5BTN - chains B and H of the 8 polymer chains in the assembly; structure by X-ray diffraction, 2.50 A resolution.

== Chain B ==
Name: DNA gyrase subunit B
Organism: Mycobacterium tuberculosis (strain ATCC 25618 / H37Rv)
Notes: EC 5.99.1.3; fragment: GyrB 426-675 with N-terminal SNA tag
UniProt: P9WG45 (GYRB_MYCTU); residue numbers follow UniProt; this construct covers 426-675
Sequence (253 residues; each row starts with the number of its first residue):
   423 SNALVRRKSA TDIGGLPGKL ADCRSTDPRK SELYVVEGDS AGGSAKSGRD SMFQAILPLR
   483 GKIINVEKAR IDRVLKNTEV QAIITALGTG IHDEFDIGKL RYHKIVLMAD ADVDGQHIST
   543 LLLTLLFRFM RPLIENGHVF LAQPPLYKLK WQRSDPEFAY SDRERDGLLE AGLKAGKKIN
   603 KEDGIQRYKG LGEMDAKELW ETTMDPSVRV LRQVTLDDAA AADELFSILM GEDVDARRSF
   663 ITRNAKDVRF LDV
Not modelled in the structure: 423-424, 431-436
Sequence notes: expression tag (423-425)
Metal / ion sites: Mg2+: Asp-532, Asp-534
Residues lining bound ligands: 8-methyl-moxifloxacin (8MX; 1-cyclopropyl-6-fluoro-8-methyl-7-[(4aS,7aS)-octahydro-6H-pyrrolo[3,4-b]pyridin-6-yl]-4-oxo-1,4-dihydroquinoline-3-carboxylic acid): Arg-482, Gly-483, Thr-500, Glu-501
UniProt features mapped onto this chain:
  - binding site (Mg(2+)): Glu-459, Asp-532, Asp-534
  - site (Interaction with DNA): Lys-484, Asn-487
  - mutagenesis: Asp-472 (D472H: No supercoiling activity), Arg-482 (R482K: Increased susceptibility to fluoroquinolones, half supercoiling activity, no fluoroquinolone-induced DNA cleavage (makes sequence more like E.coli)), Asn-499 (N499D: 17-fold increased resistance to fluoroquinolones, slightly increased DNA cleavage in absence of drugs), Asp-577 (D577A: 37% supercoiling, 54% decatenation, 126% DNA cleavage in presence of norfloxacin; D577R: <2% supercoiling, 4% decatenation), Glu-620 to Asp-627 (<3% supercoiling, 18% decatenation, 75% DNA cleavage in presence of norfloxacin), Glu-620 (E620A: 15% supercoiling, 19% decatenation, 143% DNA cleavage in presence of norfloxacin; E620R: 10% supercoiling, 7% decatenation), Glu-623 (E623A: 18% supercoiling, 11% decatenation, 131% DNA cleavage in presence of norfloxacin; E623R: <2% supercoiling, 2% decatenation), Asp-627 (D627A: 13% supercoiling, 10% decatenation, 42% DNA cleavage in presence of norfloxacin; D627R: <2% supercoiling, 3% decatenation)

== Chain H ==
Molecule: DNA substrate 24-mer GGTCATGAATGACTATGCACGTAA
Organism: synthetic construct
Sequence (24 nucleotides; numbered 1 to 24; the number before each row is that of its first residue):
     1 GGTCATGAAT GACTATGCAC GTAA
Not modelled in the structure: 1-2, 24

== How chain B and chain H interact ==
Pairs across the interface - 17 pairs, chain B then chain H:
  Lys-484(B) / DT16(H)  base contact
  Lys-484(B) / DG17(H)  sugar contact
  Ile-485(B) / DG17(H)  sugar contact
  Ile-486(B) / DT16(H)  phosphate contact
  Ile-486(B) / DG17(H)  phosphate contact
  Asn-487(B) / DG17(H)  hydrogen bond to the phosphate
  Asn-487(B) / DC18(H)  hydrogen bond to the phosphate
  Lys-490(B) / DC18(H)  salt bridge to the phosphate
  Lys-490(B) / DA19(H)  salt bridge to the phosphate
  Arg-495(B) / DT16(H)  salt bridge to the phosphate
  Asn-499(B) / DA15(H)  phosphate contact
  Asn-499(B) / DT16(H)  hydrogen bond to the phosphate
  His-539(B) / DG17(H)  hydrogen bond to the phosphate
  His-539(B) / DC18(H)  salt bridge to the phosphate
  Val-656(B) / DA19(H)  phosphate contact
  Val-656(B) / DC20(H)  phosphate contact
  Arg-659(B) / DA19(H)  salt bridge to the phosphate
Interface residues without a listed pair, chain B (13 interface residues in all): Gly-483, Leu-543, Met-652

== Summary ==
Chain B and chain H form an interface of 13 and 6 residues respectively; the contacts include 4 hydrogen bonds
and 5 salt bridges. Polar pairs include Asn-487(B)/DG17(H), Asn-487(B)/DC18(H) and Asn-499(B)/DT16(H). Ligands
of chain B: 8-methyl-moxifloxacin.
Here chain B is DNA gyrase subunit B (Mycobacterium tuberculosis (strain ATCC 25618 / H37Rv)) and chain H is
DNA substrate 24-mer GGTCATGAATGACTATGCACGTAA (synthetic construct). Entry 5BTN (Crystal structure of a
topoisomerase II complex) was determined by X-ray diffraction together with 5BS8, 5BTA, 5BTC, 5BTD, 5BTF,
5BTG, 5BTI and 5BTL from the same study.
